Entry 2RHS (X-ray diffraction, 2.20 A resolution); this record covers chains B and C of the 4 polymer chains in the assembly.

== Chain B ==
Protein: Phenylalanyl-tRNA synthetase beta chain
Organism: Staphylococcus haemolyticus
Notes: EC 6.1.1.20
Reference sequence: Q4L5E4 (SYFB_STAHJ); numbering as in UniProt (aligned over 1-800)
Chain sequence (800 residues; numbered 1 to 800; the number before each row is that of its first residue):
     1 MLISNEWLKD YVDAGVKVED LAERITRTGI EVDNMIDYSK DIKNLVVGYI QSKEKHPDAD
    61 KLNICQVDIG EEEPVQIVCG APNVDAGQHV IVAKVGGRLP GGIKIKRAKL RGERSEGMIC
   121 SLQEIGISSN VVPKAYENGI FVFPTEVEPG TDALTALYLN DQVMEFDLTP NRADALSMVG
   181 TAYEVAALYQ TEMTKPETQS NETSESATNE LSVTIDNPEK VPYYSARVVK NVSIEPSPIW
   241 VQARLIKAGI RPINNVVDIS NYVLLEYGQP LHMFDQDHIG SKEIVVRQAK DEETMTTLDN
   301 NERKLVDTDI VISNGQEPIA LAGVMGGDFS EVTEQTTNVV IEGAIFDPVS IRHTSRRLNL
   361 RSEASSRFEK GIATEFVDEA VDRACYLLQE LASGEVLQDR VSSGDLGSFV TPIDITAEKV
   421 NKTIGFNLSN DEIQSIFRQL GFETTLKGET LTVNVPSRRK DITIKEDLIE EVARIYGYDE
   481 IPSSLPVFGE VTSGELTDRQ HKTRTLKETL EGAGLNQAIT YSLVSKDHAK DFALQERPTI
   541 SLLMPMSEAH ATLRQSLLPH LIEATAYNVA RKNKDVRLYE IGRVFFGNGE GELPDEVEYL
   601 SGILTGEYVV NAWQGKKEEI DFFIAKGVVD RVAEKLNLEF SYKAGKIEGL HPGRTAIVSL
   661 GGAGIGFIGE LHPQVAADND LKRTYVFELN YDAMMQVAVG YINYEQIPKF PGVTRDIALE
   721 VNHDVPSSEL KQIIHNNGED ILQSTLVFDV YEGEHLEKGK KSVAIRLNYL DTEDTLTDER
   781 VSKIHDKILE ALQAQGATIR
Disordered / not traced: 56-62, 110-112, 772-775
Differences from the reference sequence: engineered mutation Asn34 (Asp in Q4L5E4), Pro144 (Gln in Q4L5E4), Gly661 (Glu in Q4L5E4), Ala663 (Gln in Q4L5E4), Gly664 (Asp in Q4L5E4)

== Chain C ==
Protein: Phenylalanyl-tRNA synthetase alpha chain
Organism: Staphylococcus haemolyticus
Notes: EC 6.1.1.20
Reference sequence: Q4L5E3 (SYFA_STAHJ); residue numbers follow UniProt; this construct covers 84-351
Chain sequence (294 residues; row label = number of the first residue in the row):
    58 MGSSHHHHHH SSGLVPRGSH MGTELMEKLN QQLAEETIDV TLPSRQISIG SKHPLTRTVE
   118 EIEDLFLGLG YEIVDGYEVE QDYYNFEALN LPKSHPARDM QDSFYITDEI LMRTHTSPVQ
   178 ARTMEKRNGQ GPVKIICPGK VYRRDSDDAT HSHQFTQIEG LVVDKNIKMS DLKGTLELVA
   238 KKLFGADREI RLRPSYFPFT EPSVEVDVSC FKCKGKGCNV CKHTGWIEIL GAGMVHPNVL
   298 EMAGFDSNEY SGFAFGMGPD RIAMLKYGIE DIRYFYTNDV RFLEQFKAVE DRGE
Disordered / not traced: 58-80
Differences from the reference sequence: expression tag (58-83)
Bound ions: Zn2+: Cys267, Cys270, Cys275, Cys278
Ligand contacts: GAX (1-{3-[(4-pyridin-2-ylpiperazin-1-yl)sulfonyl]phenyl}-3-(1,3-thiazol-2-yl)urea): Leu146, Leu148, Ala154, His172, Ser174, Gln177, Ala178, Met181, Gln214, Glu216, Leu218, Phe254, Pro255, Phe256, Thr257, Leu287, Gly288, Ala289, Gly290, Val292, Val296, Ala311, Phe312, Gly313, Met314

== How chain B and chain C interact ==
Residue-residue contacts - 105 pairs, chain B then chain C:
  Thr492(B) with Gly125(C); Leu126(C)
  Ser493(B) with Leu122(C), hydrogen bond (side chain-backbone); Gly125(C); Leu126(C)
  Gly494(B) with Gly125(C), hydrogen bond (backbone-backbone)
  Glu495(B) with Leu122(C); Lys239(C), salt bridge
  Asp498(B) with Asp348(C); Arg349(C), salt bridge
  His501(B) with Asp121(C)
  Lys502(B) with Val346(C); Asp348(C), salt bridge
  Thr505(B) with Val346(C)
  Ala513(B) with Ile104(C), hydrophobic
  Tyr608(B) with Arg102(C); Ile104(C)
  Glu618(B) with Arg102(C), salt bridge
  Phe622(B) with Ile95(C), hydrophobic; Val97(C), hydrophobic
  Phe623(B) with Ile95(C), hydrophobic; Asp96(C); Leu99(C); Pro100(C); Ser101(C); Arg102(C), hydrogen bond (backbone-backbone)
  Ile624(B) with Arg102(C)
  Lys626(B) with Val97(C), hydrogen bond (side chain-backbone); Thr98(C), hydrogen bond (side chain-backbone); Leu99(C), hydrogen bond (side chain-backbone); Ser101(C)
  Gly627(B) with Ser101(C); Arg102(C)
  Val628(B) with Ile104(C), hydrophobic
  Asp630(B) with Ser101(C), hydrogen bond
  Arg631(B) with Ile104(C), hydrogen bond (side chain-backbone); Ser105(C), hydrogen bond (side chain-backbone); Ile106(C)
  Glu634(B) with Ile106(C); Lys344(C), salt bridge; Ala345(C)
  Lys635(B) with Ile106(C); Lys344(C), hydrogen bond (side chain-backbone); Ala345(C); Val346(C), hydrogen bond (backbone-backbone)
  Leu636(B) with Val346(C), hydrophobic
  Asn637(B) with Ala345(C)
  Tyr642(B) with Thr98(C)
  Lys643(B) with Val97(C)
  Ala644(B) with Val97(C)
  His651(B) with Glu93(C), salt bridge
  Gly653(B) with Glu93(C); Thr94(C); Ile95(C), hydrogen bond (backbone-backbone)
  Arg654(B) with Glu93(C), hydrogen bond (side chain-backbone); Ile95(C)
  Thr655(B) with Val97(C)
  Ala656(B) with Val97(C), hydrophobic
  Pro673(B) with Leu86(C); Gln89(C); Leu90(C), hydrophobic
  Gln674(B) with Leu86(C)
  Arg683(B) with Gln89(C); Glu93(C), salt bridge
  Val697(B) with Asp348(C)
  Ala698(B) with Asp348(C); Gly350(C); Glu351(C)
  Val699(B) with Asp348(C), hydrogen bond (backbone-side chain)
  Gly700(B) with Glu347(C); Asp348(C), hydrogen bond (backbone-backbone)
  Tyr701(B) with Leu240(C); Phe241(C); Gly242(C); Lys323(C); Glu347(C); Asp348(C)
  Ile702(B) with Arg114(C); Tyr324(C); Gln342(C); Phe343(C), hydrophobic; Ala345(C); Glu347(C), hydrogen bond (backbone-side chain)
  Tyr704(B) with Tyr324(C); Gly325(C); Ile326(C), hydrophobic; Glu327(C), hydrogen bond; Tyr331(C); Phe339(C), hydrophobic; Gln342(C)
  Glu705(B) with Gln342(C), hydrogen bond (backbone-side chain)
  Gln706(B) with Glu327(C); Tyr331(C), hydrogen bond
  Ile707(B) with Asp336(C); Arg338(C); Phe339(C)
  Pro726(B) with Asp96(C); Thr98(C)
  Ser727(B) with Asp96(C), hydrogen bond (backbone-side chain); Thr98(C), hydrogen bond; Leu99(C)
  Ser728(B) with Thr98(C), hydrogen bond (backbone-side chain)
  Val747(B) with Leu99(C), hydrophobic; Pro100(C)
  Val750(B) with Leu99(C), hydrophobic
Interface residues without a listed pair, chain B (59 interface residues in all): Val491, Thr509, Val609, Pro652, Glu670, His672, Asn703, Val725, Leu746, Lys761
Interface residues without a listed pair, chain C (46 interface residues in all): Gln103, Phe268

== In short ==
59 residues of chain B face 46 of chain C across their interface, with 22 hydrogen bonds and 7 salt bridges.
Polar contacts include Glu495(B)-Lys239(C), Asp498(B)-Arg349(C) and Lys502(B)-Asp348(C). Chain C binds
compound GAX. Cys267(C), Cys270(C), Cys275(C) and Cys278(C) coordinate Zn2+.
Chain B is Phenylalanyl-tRNA synthetase beta chain and chain C is Phenylalanyl-tRNA synthetase alpha chain,
both from Staphylococcus haemolyticus; the structure, PheRS from Staphylococcus haemolyticus- rational protein
engineering and inhibitor studies, was determined by X-ray diffraction together with 2RHQ from the same study.
